Entry 4UF8 (electron microscopy, 10.90 A resolution (very low resolution: no residue pairs are listed; an interface is given only as per-side residue counts)); this record covers chains A and B of the 4 polymer chains in the assembly.

# Chain A (and B)
Name: Sequestosome-1
From: Homo sapiens
Notes: fragment: pb1 domain, residues 3-102; chain B of this document is another copy of the same molecule, construct and numbering; everything in this record applies to it too
UniProtKB: Q13501 (SQSTM_HUMAN); residues 3-102 here = UniProt positions 3-102
Chain sequence (100 residues; row label = number of the first residue in the row):
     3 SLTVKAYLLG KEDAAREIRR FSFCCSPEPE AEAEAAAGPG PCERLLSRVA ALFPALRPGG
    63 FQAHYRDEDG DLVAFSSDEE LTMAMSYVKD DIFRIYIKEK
Swiss-Prot annotation at these positions:
  - region: Arg50 to Asp80 (Interaction with PAWR)
  - modified residue: Ser24 (Phosphoserine)
  - cross-link: Lys91 (Glycyl lysine isopeptide (Lys-Gly) (interchain with G-Cter in ubiquitin))
From the paper describing this entry:
  - post-translational modification sites: Lys13, Ser24 (citing earlier work)

# How chain A and chain B interact
No residue of chain A is in contact with chain B in this assembly.

# Summary
Chain A and chain B make no direct contact in this assembly. The paper reports modification sites Lys13(A) and
Ser24(A).
Both chains are Sequestosome-1 (Homo sapiens). Entry 4UF8 (Electron cryo-microscopy structure of PB1-p62
filaments) was determined by electron microscopy together with 4UF9 from the same study.
